PDB entry 8F41 | electron microscopy, 3.90 A resolution | chains B and K of the 12 polymer chains in the assembly

[Chain B]
Molecule: 3-methylcrotonyl-CoA carboxylase, beta-subunit
Source organism: Leishmania tarentolae
Notes: EC 6.4.1.4
Amino-acid sequence (566 residues; each row starts with the number of its first residue):
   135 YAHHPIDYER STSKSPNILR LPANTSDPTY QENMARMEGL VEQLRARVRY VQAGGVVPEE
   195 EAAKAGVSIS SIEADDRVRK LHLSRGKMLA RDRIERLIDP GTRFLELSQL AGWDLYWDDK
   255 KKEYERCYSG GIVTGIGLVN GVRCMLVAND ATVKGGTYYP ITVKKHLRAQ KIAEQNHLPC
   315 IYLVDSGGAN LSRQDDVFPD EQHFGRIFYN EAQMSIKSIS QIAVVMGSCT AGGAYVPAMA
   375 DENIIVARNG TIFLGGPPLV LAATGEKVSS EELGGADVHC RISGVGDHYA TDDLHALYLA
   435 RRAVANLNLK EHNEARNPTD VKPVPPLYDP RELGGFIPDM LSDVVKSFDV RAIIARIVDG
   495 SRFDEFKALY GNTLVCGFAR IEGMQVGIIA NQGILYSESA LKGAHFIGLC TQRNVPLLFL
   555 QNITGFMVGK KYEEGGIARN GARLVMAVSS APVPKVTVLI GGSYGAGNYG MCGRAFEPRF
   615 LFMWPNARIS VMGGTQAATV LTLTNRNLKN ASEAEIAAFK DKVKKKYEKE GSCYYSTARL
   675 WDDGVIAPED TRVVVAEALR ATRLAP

[Chain K]
Molecule: 3-methylcrotonyl-CoA carboxylase, alpha-subunit
Source organism: Leishmania tarentolae
Notes: EC 6.4.1.4
Reference sequence: A0A640KPA4 (A0A640KPA4_LEITA); residues 10-687 here correspond to UniProt positions 55-732 (UniProt number = residue number + 45)
Amino-acid sequence (678 residues; numbered 10 to 687; the number before each row is that of its first residue):
    10 ERKVEKLLVA NRGEIACRVF RTCREMHIRT VALFCEAERN AKHVAEADEA VCIGPPPAVN
    70 SYLRGEHIIS VAKQLNVDAI HPGYGFLSEN ASFADAITRS GIEFIGPPAS AISLMGSKSE
   130 SKRIMEAAGV PVVPGYYGEN QNVSFLAEEA KKVGFPILIK AVSGGGGKGM KIVERPEDFT
   190 FMLESAKREA TNFFKDDRVI LERYVKRSRH IECQIFFDKH GRGVFFFERD CSVQRRYQKV
   250 LEEAPAPHLS METRQRIGEV ALQAAKAVGY VGAGTVEFIF DTSTGEFYFM EMNTRLQVEH
   310 PVTEEVCRIK GAPLDLVKLQ IKTAMGKPLT FSQEDVTLVG SCIEARVYAE SPERGFLPES
   370 GPLTFIREPF QGVRGPARTR LDTGFREGDN VLIHYDPMLA KVISWGRSRE EALRGLRQAL
   430 GEYKVAGINT NIEFLKRCCE TPEFARGGVT TNFISEHESQ LLKSPVVTPE VAAMAATAWL
   490 LNRCDNWRGA FRLNSDTNAT VHFYIDDHPV EVRLHTEGAN YHKIFFSVWD HDGSFEVCSG
   550 PVTSKHRDQK SIVNDFTFLF ENGMHHTVLA VATEGDVTVI GSFGLHQLRL LPLTDGFGDS
   610 STAGGTSTKI VSPMPGKVSK LLVKSGDLVE KGQVLVIVEA MKMEHPVRAL QDGRVSFLVK
   670 EGEVVGGDHV LATVAEEE
Reported in the primary citation:
  - post-translational modification sites: Lys651 (by similarity / conservation)

[Chain B / chain K interface]
Residue-residue contacts (15):
  His137(B) with Leu602(K); Asp604(K), salt bridge
  His138(B) with Leu602(K)
  Arg144(B) with Leu602(K), hydrogen bond (side chain-backbone); Phe606(K)
  Ser149(B) with Thr603(K)
  Val478(B) with Lys651(K)
  Val479(B) with Lys651(K); Glu653(K)
  Lys480(B) with Glu653(K)
  Ser481(B) with Glu653(K)
  Gly527(B) with Met652(K)
  Ile528(B) with Met652(K), hydrophobic
  Gln630(B) with Met650(K); Lys651(K), hydrogen bond
Other interface residues (no listed pair), chain B (15 interface residues in all): Ala136, Asn151, Ile557, Thr633
Other interface residues (no listed pair), chain K (10 interface residues in all): Gly607, Ile646

[Overview]
Chain B and chain K form an interface of 15 and 10 residues respectively, with 2 hydrogen bonds and 1 salt
bridge. Polar pairs include His137(B)-Asp604(K), Arg144(B)-Leu602(K) and Gln630(B)-Lys651(K). From the paper:
a modification site at Lys651(K).
Here chain B is 3-methylcrotonyl-CoA carboxylase, beta-subunit and chain K is 3-methylcrotonyl-CoA
carboxylase, alpha-subunit, both from Leishmania tarentolae. Entry 8F41 (3-methylcrotonyl-CoA carboxylase in
filament, alpha-subunit centered) was determined by electron microscopy, deposited together with 8F3D.
